8W6B - chains A and C of the 8 polymer chains in the assembly; structure by X-ray diffraction, 2.39 A resolution.

== Chain A ==
Molecule: Tax1-binding protein 1
Source organism: Homo sapiens
Reference sequence: Q86VP1 (TAXB1_HUMAN); residues 1-121 here = UniProt positions 1-121
Chain sequence (121 residues; row label = number of the first residue in the row):
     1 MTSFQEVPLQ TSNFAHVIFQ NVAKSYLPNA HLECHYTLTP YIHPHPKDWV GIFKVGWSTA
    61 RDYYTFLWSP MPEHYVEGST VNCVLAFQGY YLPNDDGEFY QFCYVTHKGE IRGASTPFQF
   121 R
Not modelled in the structure: 1-13

== Chain C ==
Molecule: RB1-inducible coiled-coil protein 1
Source organism: Homo sapiens
Reference sequence: Q8TDY2 (RBCC1_HUMAN); residue numbers follow UniProt; this construct covers 1343-1395
Chain sequence (57 residues; numbered 1339 to 1395; the number before each row is that of its first residue):
  1339 GSEFKENIIN DLSDKLKSTM QQQERDKDLI ESLSEDRARL LEEKKKLEEE VSKLRSS
Sequence notes: expression tag (1339-1342)
Swiss-Prot annotation at these positions:
  - modified residue: Ser1370 (Phosphoserine)

== Interface between chain A and chain C ==
Contacting residue pairs - 18 pairs, chain A then chain C:
  Asn29(A) with Lys1365(C); Glu1369(C), hydrogen bond
  Lys54(A) with Glu1380(C), salt bridge
  Ser58(A) with Lys1383(C)
  Arg61(A) with Arg1375(C), hydrogen bond (backbone-side chain); Lys1382(C)
  Asp62(A) with Leu1379(C); Lys1383(C), salt bridge
  Tyr63(A) with Arg1375(C), hydrogen bond (backbone-side chain)
  Tyr64(A) with Ser1372(C); Glu1373(C), hydrogen bond; Arg1375(C); Ala1376(C), hydrophobic
  Thr65(A) with Ser1372(C)
  Tyr90(A) with Lys1365(C); Ile1368(C); Glu1369(C)
  Asn94(A) with Glu1373(C), hydrogen bond
Also at the interface, not in a pair above, chain A (12 interface residues in all): Gly56, Tyr91
Also at the interface, not in a pair above, chain C (12 interface residues in all): Gln1361

== Overview ==
The chain A/chain C interface involves 12 residues from each chain; the contacts include 5 hydrogen bonds and
2 salt bridges. Polar pairs include Lys54(A)-Glu1380(C), Asp62(A)-Lys1383(C) and Asn29(A)-Glu1369(C).
Chain A is Tax1-binding protein 1 and chain C is RB1-inducible coiled-coil protein 1, both from Homo sapiens;
the structure, crystal structure of TAX1BP1 SKICH domain in complex with RB1CC1 coiled-coil domain, was
determined by X-ray diffraction together with 8W6A from the same study.
